Entry 8RCK (electron microscopy, 3.40 A resolution); this record covers chains B and Y of the 4 polymer chains in the assembly.

== Chain B ==
Molecule: Serine/threonine-protein kinase mTOR
From: Homo sapiens
Notes: EC 2.7.11.1
Reference sequence: P42345 (MTOR_HUMAN); residues 1-2549 here = UniProt positions 1-2549
Amino-acid sequence (2549 residues; each row starts with the number of its first residue):
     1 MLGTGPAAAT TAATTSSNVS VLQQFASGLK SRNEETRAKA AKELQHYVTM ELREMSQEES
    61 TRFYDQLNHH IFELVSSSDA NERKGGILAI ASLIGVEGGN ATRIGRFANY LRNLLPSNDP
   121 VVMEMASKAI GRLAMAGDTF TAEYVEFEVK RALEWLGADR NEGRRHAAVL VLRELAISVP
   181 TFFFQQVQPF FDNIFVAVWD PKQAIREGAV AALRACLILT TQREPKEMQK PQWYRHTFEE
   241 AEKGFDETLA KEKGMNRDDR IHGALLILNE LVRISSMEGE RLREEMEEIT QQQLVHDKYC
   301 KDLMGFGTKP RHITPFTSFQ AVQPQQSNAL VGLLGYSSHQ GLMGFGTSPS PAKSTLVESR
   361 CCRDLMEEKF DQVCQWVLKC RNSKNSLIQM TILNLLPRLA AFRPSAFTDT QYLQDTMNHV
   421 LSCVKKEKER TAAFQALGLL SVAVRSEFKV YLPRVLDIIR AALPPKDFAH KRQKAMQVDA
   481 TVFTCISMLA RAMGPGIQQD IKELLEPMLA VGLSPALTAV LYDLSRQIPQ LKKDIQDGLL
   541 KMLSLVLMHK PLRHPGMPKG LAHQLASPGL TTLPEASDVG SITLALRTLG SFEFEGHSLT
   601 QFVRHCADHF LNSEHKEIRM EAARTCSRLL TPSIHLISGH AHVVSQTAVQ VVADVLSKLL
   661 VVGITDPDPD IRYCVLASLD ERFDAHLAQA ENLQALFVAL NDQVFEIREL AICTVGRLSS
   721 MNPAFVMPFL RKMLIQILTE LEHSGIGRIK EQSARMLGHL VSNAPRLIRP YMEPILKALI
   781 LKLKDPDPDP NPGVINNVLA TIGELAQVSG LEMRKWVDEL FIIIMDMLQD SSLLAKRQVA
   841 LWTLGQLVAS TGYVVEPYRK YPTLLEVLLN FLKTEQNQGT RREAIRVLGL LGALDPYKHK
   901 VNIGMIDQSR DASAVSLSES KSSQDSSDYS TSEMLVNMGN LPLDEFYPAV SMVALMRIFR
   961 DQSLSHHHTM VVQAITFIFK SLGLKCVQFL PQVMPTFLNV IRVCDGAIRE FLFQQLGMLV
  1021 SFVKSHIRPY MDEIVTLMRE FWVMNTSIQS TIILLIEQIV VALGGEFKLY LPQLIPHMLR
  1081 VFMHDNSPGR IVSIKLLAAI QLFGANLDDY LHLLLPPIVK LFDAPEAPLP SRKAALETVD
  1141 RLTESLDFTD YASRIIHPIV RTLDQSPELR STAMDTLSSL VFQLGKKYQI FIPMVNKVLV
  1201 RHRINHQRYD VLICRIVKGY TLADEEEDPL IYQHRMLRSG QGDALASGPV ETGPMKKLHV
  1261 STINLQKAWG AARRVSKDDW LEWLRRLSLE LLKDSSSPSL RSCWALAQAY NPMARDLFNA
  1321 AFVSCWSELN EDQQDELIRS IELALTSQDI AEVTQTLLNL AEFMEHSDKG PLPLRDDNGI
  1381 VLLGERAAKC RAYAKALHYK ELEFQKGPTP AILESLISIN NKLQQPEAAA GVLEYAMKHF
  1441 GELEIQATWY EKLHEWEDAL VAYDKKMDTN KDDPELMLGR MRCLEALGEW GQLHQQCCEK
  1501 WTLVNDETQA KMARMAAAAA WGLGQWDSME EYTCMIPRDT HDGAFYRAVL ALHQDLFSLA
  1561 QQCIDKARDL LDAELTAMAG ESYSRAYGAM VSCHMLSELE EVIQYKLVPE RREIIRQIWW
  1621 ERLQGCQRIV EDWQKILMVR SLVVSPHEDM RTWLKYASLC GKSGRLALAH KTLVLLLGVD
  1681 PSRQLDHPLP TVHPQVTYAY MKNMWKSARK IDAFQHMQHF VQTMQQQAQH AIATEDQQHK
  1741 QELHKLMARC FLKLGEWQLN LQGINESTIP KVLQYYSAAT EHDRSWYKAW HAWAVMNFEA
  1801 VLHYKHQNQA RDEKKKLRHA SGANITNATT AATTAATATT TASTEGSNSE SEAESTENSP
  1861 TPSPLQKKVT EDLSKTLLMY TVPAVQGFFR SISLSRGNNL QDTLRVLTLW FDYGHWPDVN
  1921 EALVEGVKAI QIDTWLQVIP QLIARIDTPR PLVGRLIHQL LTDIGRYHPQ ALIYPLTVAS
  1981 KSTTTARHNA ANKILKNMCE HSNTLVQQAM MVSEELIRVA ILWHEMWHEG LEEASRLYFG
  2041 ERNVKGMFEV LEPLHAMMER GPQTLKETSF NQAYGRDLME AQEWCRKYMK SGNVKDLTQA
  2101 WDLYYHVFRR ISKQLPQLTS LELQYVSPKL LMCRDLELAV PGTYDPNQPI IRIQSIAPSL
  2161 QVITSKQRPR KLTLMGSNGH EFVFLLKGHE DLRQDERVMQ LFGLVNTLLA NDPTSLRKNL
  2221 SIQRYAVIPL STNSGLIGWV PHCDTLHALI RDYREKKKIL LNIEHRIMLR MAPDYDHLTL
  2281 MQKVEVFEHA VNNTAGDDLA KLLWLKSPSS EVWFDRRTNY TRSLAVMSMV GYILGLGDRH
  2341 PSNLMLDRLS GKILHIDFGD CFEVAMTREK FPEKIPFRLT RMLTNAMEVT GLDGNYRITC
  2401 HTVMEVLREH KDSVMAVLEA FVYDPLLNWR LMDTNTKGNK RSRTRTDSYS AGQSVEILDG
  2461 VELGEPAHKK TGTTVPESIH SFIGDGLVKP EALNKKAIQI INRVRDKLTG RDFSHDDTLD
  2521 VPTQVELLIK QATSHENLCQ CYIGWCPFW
Unresolved in the structure: 1-60, 75-81, 157-161, 224-232, 246-260, 290-385, 405-409, 424-428, 467-477, 492-496, 550-577, 596-598, 634-643, 787-790, 904-932, 1223-1260, 1442-1512, 1524-1527, 1549, 1815-1866, 2437-2491
UniProt features mapped onto this chain:
  - region: Val2162 to Arg2168 (G-loop), Lys2258 to Gly2296 (Interaction with MLST8), Gly2335 to Asn2343 (Catalytic loop), His2355 to Thr2380 (Activation loop)
  - binding site (1D-myo-inositol hexakisphosphate): Lys1662, Lys1702, Arg1749
  - binding site (ATP): Ser2165, Gln2167, Leu2185, Lys2187, Glu2190, Tyr2225, Gly2238, Trp2239, Val2240, Thr2245, Met2345, Ile2356
  - binding site (Mg(2+)): Asn2343, Asp2357
  - modified residue: Met1 (N-acetylmethionine), Ser567 (Phosphoserine), Thr1162 (Phosphothreonine), Lys1218 (N6-acetyllysine), Ser1261 (Phosphoserine), Ser2159 (Phosphoserine), Thr2164 (Phosphothreonine), Thr2173 (Phosphothreonine), Thr2446 (Phosphothreonine), Ser2448 (Phosphoserine), Ser2478 (Phosphoserine), Ser2481 (Phosphoserine)
  - cross-link: Lys2066 (Glycyl lysine isopeptide (Lys-Gly) (interchain with G-Cter in ubiquitin))
  - natural variant: Ala8 (A8S: In a lung large cell carcinoma sample), Met135 (M135T: In a metastatic melanoma sample), Arg624 (R624H: In FCORD2; uncertain significance), Asp1376 (D1376E: Found in a patient with focal epilepsy; uncertain significance), Tyr1450 (Y1450D: In FCORD2), Trp1456 (W1456G: In FCORD2), Ala1459 (A1459D: In FCORD2; A1459S: In FCORD2; uncertain significance), Leu1460 (L1460P: In FCORD2), Cys1483 (C1483R: In FCORD2), Trp1490 (W1490R: In SKS), Met1595 (M1595I: In SKS), Arg1709 (R1709H: In FCORD2; uncertain significance), 13 further natural variant entries in UniProt
  - mutagenesis: Lys2066 (K2066R: Complete loss ubiquitination by the SCF(FBXO22) complex), Ser2159 (S2159A: Reduces mTORC1-associated S-2481 autophosphorylation; when associated with A-2164. Reduced activity of the mTORC1 complex; S2159D: Mimics phosphorylation ...), Thr2164 (T2164A: Reduces mTORC1-associated S-2481 autophosphorylation; when associated with A-2159; T2164E: Stronger phosphorylation of RPS6KB1; when associated with D-2159), Thr2173 (T2173A: Increased mTOR kinase activity), His2340 (H2340A: Barely detectable kinase activity), Asp2357 (D2357E: Kinase-dead mutant, loss of interaction with TM4SF5 and loss of lysosome membrane localization; when associated with I-2364), Val2364 (V2364I: Kinase-dead mutant, loss of interaction with TM4SF5 and loss of lysosome membrane localization; when associated with E-2357)
Ion coordination: Mg2+ site 1: Gln2167 (together with AMP-PNP); Mg2+ site 2: Glu2190 (together with AMP-PNP)
Residues lining bound ligands: AMP-PNP (ANP; phosphoaminophosphonic acid-adenylate ester): Gln2167, Leu2185, Glu2190, Ile2237, Gly2238, Trp2239, Val2240, Thr2245, Asn2343, Met2345, Ile2356, Asp2357

== Chain Y ==
Molecule: Regulatory-associated protein of mTOR
From: Homo sapiens
Reference sequence: Q8N122 (RPTOR_HUMAN); residues 1-1335 here = UniProt positions 1-1335
Amino-acid sequence (1335 residues; numbered 1 to 1335; the number before each row is that of its first residue):
     1 MESEMLQSPL LGLGEEDEAD LTDWNLPLAF MKKRHCEKIE GSKSLAQSWR MKDRMKTVSV
    61 ALVLCLNVGV DPPDVVKTTP CARLECWIDP LSMGPQKALE TIGANLQKQY ENWQPRARYK
   121 QSLDPTVDEV KKLCTSLRRN AKEERVLFHY NGHGVPRPTV NGEVWVFNKN YTQYIPLSIY
   181 DLQTWMGSPS IFVYDCSNAG LIVKSFKQFA LQREQELEVA AINPNHPLAQ MPLPPSMKNC
   241 IQLAACEATE LLPMIPDLPA DLFTSCLTTP IKIALRWFCM QKCVSLVPGV TLDLIEKIPG
   301 RLNDRRTPLG ELNWIFTAIT DTIAWNVLPR DLFQKLFRQD LLVASLFRNF LLAERIMRSY
   361 NCTPVSSPRL PPTYMHAMWQ AWDLAVDICL SQLPTIIEEG TAFRHSPFFA EQLTAFQVWL
   421 TMGVENRNPP EQLPIVLQVL LSQVHRLRAL DLLGRFLDLG PWAVSLALSV GIFPYVLKLL
   481 QSSARELRPL LVFIWAKILA VDSSCQADLV KDNGHKYFLS VLADPYMPAE HRTMTAFILA
   541 VIVNSYHTGQ EACLQGNLIA ICLEQLNDPH PLLRQWVAIC LGRIWQNFDS ARWCGVRDSA
   601 HEKLYSLLSD PIPEVRCAAV FALGTFVGNS AERTDHSTTI DHNVAMMLAQ LVSDGSPMVR
   661 KELVVALSHL VVQYESNFCT VALQFIEEEK NYALPSPATT EGGSLTPVRD SPCTPRLRSV
   721 SSYGNIRAVA TARSLNKSLQ NLSLTEESGG AVAFSPGNLS TSSSASSTLG SPENEEHILS
   781 FETIDKMRRA SSYSSLNSLI GVSFNSVYTQ IWRVLLHLAA DPYPEVSDVA MKVLNSIAYK
   841 ATVNARPQRV LDTSSLTQSA PASPTNKGVH IHQAGGSPPA SSTSSSSLTN DVAKQPVSRD
   901 LPSGRPGTTG PAGAQYTPHS HQFPRTRKMF DKGPEQTADD ADDAAGHKSF ISATVQTGFC
   961 DWSARYFAQP VMKIPEEHDL ESQIRKEREW RFLRNSRVRR QAQQVIQKGI TRLDDQIFLN
  1021 RNPGVPSVVK FHPFTPCIAV ADKDSICFWD WEKGEKLDYF HNGNPRYTRV TAMEYLNGQD
  1081 CSLLLTATDD GAIRVWKNFA DLEKNPEMVT AWQGLSDMLP TTRGAGMVVD WEQETGLLMS
  1141 SGDVRIVRIW DTDREMKVQD IPTGADSCVT SLSCDSHRSL IVAGLGDGSI RVYDRRMALS
  1201 ECRVMTYREH TAWVVKASLQ KRPDGHIVSV SVNGDVRIFD PRMPESVNVL QIVKGLTALD
  1261 IHPQADLIAC GSVNQFTAIY NSSGELINNI KYYDGFMGQR VGAISCLAFH PHWPHLAVGS
  1321 NDYYISVYSV EKRVR
Unresolved in the structure: 1-17, 220-235, 687-805, 841-957, 1117-1124, 1293-1302, 1332-1335
UniProt features mapped onto this chain:
  - modified residue: Ser44 (Phosphoserine), Ser122 (Phosphoserine), Ser696 (Phosphoserine), Thr706 (Phosphothreonine), Ser719 (Phosphoserine), Ser721 (Phosphoserine), Ser722 (Phosphoserine), Ser738 (Phosphoserine), Ser791 (Phosphoserine), Ser792 (Phosphoserine), Ser836 (Phosphoserine), Ser855 (Phosphoserine), Ser859 (Phosphoserine), Ser863 (Phosphoserine), Thr865 (Phosphothreonine), Ser877 (Phosphoserine), Ser982 (Phosphoserine), Lys1097 (N6-acetyllysine)
  - glycosylation: Thr700 (O-linked (GlcNAc) threonine)
  - cross-link (Glycyl lysine isopeptide (Lys-Gly)): Lys932 (interchain with G-Cter in ubiquitin), Lys948 (interchain with G-Cter in ubiquitin)
  - mutagenesis: Asn557 to Glu564 (In alpha24 mutant; abolished interaction with GTP-bound RRAGA and recruitment to lysosomes), Ala560 (A560F: In alphax3 mutant; abolished interaction with GTP-bound RRAGA and recruitment to lysosomes; when associated with E-597 and A-635), Cys594 to Asp598 (In alpha26 mutant; abolished interaction with GTP-bound RRAGA and recruitment to lysosomes), Arg597 (R597E: In alphax3 mutant; abolished interaction with GTP-bound RRAGA and recruitment to lysosomes; when associated with F-560 and A-635), Thr634 to His636 (In alpha29 mutant; abolished interaction with GTP-bound RRAGA and recruitment to lysosomes), Asp635 (D635A: In alphax3 mutant; abolished interaction with GTP-bound RRAGA and recruitment to lysosomes; when associated with F-560 and E-597), Thr699 (T699A: Does not affect O-GlcNAcylation in response to glucose sufficiency), Thr700 (T700A: Abolished O-GlcNAcylation in response to glucose sufficiency, leading to decreased mTORC1 activation), Ser722 (S722A: Abolishes AMPK-mediated phosphorylation; when associated with A-792. Increased O-GlcNAcylation; when associated with A-792), Lys737 (K737R: Does not affect ubiquitination), Ser791 (S791A/D: Abolished phosphorylation after forskolin treatment), Ser792 (S792A: Abolishes AMPK-mediated phosphorylation; when associated with A-722. Increased O-GlcNAcylation; when associated with A-722. Does not affect phosphorylation after forskolin treatment), 10 further mutagenesis entries in UniProt

== Interface between chain B and chain Y ==
Pairs across the interface (16; chain B residue first):
  His1026(B) with Val76(Y); Lys77(Y)
  Arg1028(B) with Pro80(Y); Met254(Y), hydrogen bond (side chain-backbone); Pro256(Y)
  Gly1064(B) with Asn361(Y), hydrogen bond (backbone-side chain)
  Gly1065(B) with Asn361(Y)
  Lys1068(B) with Gln281(Y)
  Asp1108(B) with Arg358(Y), salt bridge
  Tyr1110(B) with Cys283(Y)
  Ser1145(B) with Arg358(Y), hydrogen bond (backbone-side chain); Tyr374(Y)
  Asp1147(B) with Met375(Y)
  Gln2117(B) with Met93(Y); Gln96(Y); Lys97(Y)
Also at the interface, not in a pair above, chain B (18 interface residues in all): Leu984, Glu1066, Ala1105, Leu1146, Thr1149, Gln1183, Thr2119, Ser2120
Also at the interface, not in a pair above, chain Y (21 interface residues in all): Thr78, Leu91, Ser92, Gly94, Pro95, Ile255, Ser359

== In short ==
18 residues of chain B and 21 residues of chain Y are in contact; the contacts include 3 hydrogen bonds and 1
salt bridge. Polar contacts include Asp1108(B)-Arg358(Y), Arg1028(B)-Met254(Y) and Gly1064(B)-Asn361(Y). Chain
B binds AMP-PNP.
Here chain B is Serine/threonine-protein kinase mTOR and chain Y is Regulatory-associated protein of mTOR,
both from Homo sapiens. Entry 8RCK (CryoEM structure of mTORC1 with a paediatric kidney cancer-associated
1455-EWED-1458 duplication in mTOR, Focused on one ...) was determined by electron microscopy.
